PDB entry 4UNX | X-ray diffraction, 3.20 A resolution | chains B and C of the 6 polymer chains in the assembly

== Chain B ==
Name: H3 haemagglutinin HA2 chain
Organism: Influenza A virus (A/EQ/NEWMARKET/93/(H3N8))
Sequence (173 residues; row label = number of the first residue in the row):
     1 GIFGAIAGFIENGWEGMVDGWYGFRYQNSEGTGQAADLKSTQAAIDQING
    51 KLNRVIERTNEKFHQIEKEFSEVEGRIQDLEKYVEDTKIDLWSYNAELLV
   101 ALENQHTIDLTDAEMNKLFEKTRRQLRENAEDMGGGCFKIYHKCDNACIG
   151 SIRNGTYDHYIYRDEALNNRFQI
Disordered / not traced: 173
Cystine bridges: Cys144-Cys148
What the authors report for this chain:
  - post-translational modification sites: Asn154 (proposed by the authors, not directly observed)

== Chain C ==
Name: H3 haemagglutinin HA1 chain
Organism: Influenza A virus (A/EQ/NEWMARKET/93/(H3N8))
UniProt: Q82847 (Q82847_9INFA); residues 7-329 here correspond to UniProt positions 22-344 (UniProt number = residue number + 15)
Sequence (323 residues; each row starts with the number of its first residue):
     7 GNNTATLCLGHHAVANGTLVKTITDDQIEVTNATELVQSISIGKICNNSY
    57 RVLDGRNCTLIDAMLGDPHCDDFQYENWDLFIERSSAFSNCYPYDIPDYA
   107 SLRSIVASSGTLEFTAEGFTWTGVTQNGGSGACKRGSADSFFSRLNWLTK
   157 SGNSYPILNVTMPNNKNFDKLYIWGIHHPSSNKEQTKLYIQESGRVTVST
   207 ERSQQTVIPNIGSRPWVRGQSGRISIYWTIVKPGDILMINSNGNLVAPRG
   257 YFKLRTGKSSVMRSDALIDTCVSECITPNGSIPNDKPFQNVNKITYGKCP
   307 KYIRQNTLKLATGMRNVPEKQIR
Disordered / not traced: 7, 327-329
Cystine bridges: Cys52-Cys277, Cys64-Cys76, Cys97-Cys139, Cys281-Cys305
Small-molecule neighbours:
  - N-acetylglucosamine (NAG; 2-acetamido-2-deoxy-beta-D-glucopyranose), molecule 1: Asn38, Ala39, Thr318
  - N-acetylglucosamine (NAG), molecule 2: Arg62, Asn63, Ser92
  - N-acetyl-alpha-neuraminic acid (SIA): Tyr98, Gly135, Ser136, Gly137, Ala138, Trp153, His183, His184, Pro185, Ser186, Glu190, Leu194, Gly225, Gln226
What the authors report for this chain:
  - binding site for beta-D-galactopyranose: Gln226
  - specificity-determining residues: Trp222

== Chain B / chain C interface ==
Contacting residue pairs (10; chain B residue first):
  Ser71(B) - Lys238(C)
  Glu72(B) - Lys238(C)
  Val73(B) - Ile111(C)  hydrophobic
  Val73(B) - Ile236(C)
  Glu74(B) - Ser107(C)
  Gly75(B) - Ser107(C)
  Arg76(B) - Ala106(C)
  Arg76(B) - Ser107(C)  hydrogen bond (backbone-side chain)
  Asp79(B) - Ser110(C)  hydrogen bond
  Asp90(B) - Lys307(C)  salt bridge
Other interface residues (no listed pair), chain C (9 interface residues in all): Asp104, Trp234

== Summary ==
8 residues of chain B face 9 of chain C across their interface, with 2 hydrogen bonds and 1 salt bridge. Polar
pairs include Asp90(B)-Lys307(C), Arg76(B)-Ser107(C) and Asp79(B)-Ser110(C). Ligands of chain C:
N-acetylglucosamine and N-acetyl-alpha-neuraminic acid. The paper reports a binding site for
beta-D-galactopyranose at Gln226(C); the specificity determinant Trp222(C).
Here chain B is H3 haemagglutinin HA2 chain and chain C is H3 haemagglutinin HA1 chain, both from Influenza A
virus (A/EQ/NEWMARKET/93/(H3N8)). Entry 4UNX (Structure of the A_Equine_Newmarket_2_93 H3 haemagglutinin in
complex with 3SLN) was determined by X-ray diffraction, deposited together with 4UNW, 4UNY, 4UNZ, 4UO0, 4UO1,
4UO2 and 8 further entries.
